Entry 5XXQ (X-ray diffraction, 1.90 A resolution); this record covers chains A and D.

[Chain A]
Name: Histone-binding protein RBBP4
Organism: Homo sapiens
UniProtKB: Q09028 (RBBP4_HUMAN); numbering as in UniProt (aligned over 1-425)
Sequence (456 residues; numbered -30 to 425; the number before each row is that of its first residue; numbers below 1 keep their minus sign (Met-30 is residue -30)):
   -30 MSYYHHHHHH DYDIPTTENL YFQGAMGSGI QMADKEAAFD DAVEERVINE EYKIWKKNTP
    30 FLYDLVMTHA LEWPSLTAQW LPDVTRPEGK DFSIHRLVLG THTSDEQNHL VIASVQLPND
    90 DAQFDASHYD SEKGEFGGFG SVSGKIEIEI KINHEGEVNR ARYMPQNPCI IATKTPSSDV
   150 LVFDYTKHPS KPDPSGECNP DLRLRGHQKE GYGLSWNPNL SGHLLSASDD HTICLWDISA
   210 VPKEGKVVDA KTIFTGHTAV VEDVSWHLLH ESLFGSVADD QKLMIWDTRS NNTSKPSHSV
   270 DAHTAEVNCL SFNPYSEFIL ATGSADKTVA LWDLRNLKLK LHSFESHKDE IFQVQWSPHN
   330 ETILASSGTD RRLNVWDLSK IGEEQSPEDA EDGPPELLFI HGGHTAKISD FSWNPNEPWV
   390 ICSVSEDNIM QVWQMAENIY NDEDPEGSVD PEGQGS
Unresolved in the structure: -30 to 5, 89-113, 411-425
Construct notes: initiating methionine (-30); expression tag (-29 to 0)
Curated features (UniProtKB/Swiss-Prot):
  - modified residue: Ala2 (N-acetylalanine), Lys4 (N6-acetyllysine), Ser110 (Phosphoserine), Lys160 (N6-acetyllysine), Ser355 (Phosphoserine)
  - cross-link (Glycyl lysine isopeptide (Lys-Gly)): Lys4 (interchain with G-Cter in SUMO2), Lys160 (interchain with G-Cter in SUMO2)
  - mutagenesis: Val35 (V35A: Loss of interaction with ARMC12), Pro43 (P43A: Loss of interaction with ZNF827 and loss of localization to telomeres; when associated with A-73), Ser73 (S73A: Loss of interaction with ZNF827 and loss of localization to telomeres; when associated with A-43), Glu126 to Asn128 (Loss of interaction with ZNF827), Glu126 (E126A: Loss of interaction with ZNF827 and loss of localization to telomeres; when associated with A-128 and A-179), Asn128 (N128A: Loss of interaction with ZNF827 and loss of localization to telomeres; when associated with A-126 and A-179), Glu179 (E179A: Loss of interaction with ZNF827 and loss of localization to telomeres; when associated with A-126 and A-128), Tyr181 (Y181A: Loss of interaction with ZNF827 and loss of localization to telomeres), Glu231 (E231A: Decreased interaction with ZNF827; when associated with A-277), Asn277 (N277A: Decreased interaction with ZNF827; when associated with A-231), Glu395 (E395A: Decreased interaction with ZNF827)

[Chain D]
Name: Zinc finger protein 827
Sequence (14 residues; row label = number of the first residue in the row):
     1 MPRRKQEQPK RLPS
Unresolved in the structure: 1-2, 13-14

[How chain A and chain D interact]
Residue-residue contacts (33; chain A residue first):
  Ala39(A) with Leu12(D), hydrophobic
  Leu40(A) with Leu12(D)
  Glu41(A) with Lys10(D); Arg11(D), salt bridge; Leu12(D), hydrogen bond (backbone-backbone)
  Trp42(A) with Pro9(D); Lys10(D); Arg11(D)
  Pro43(A) with Gln6(D); Pro9(D), hydrophobic; Lys10(D)
  Leu45(A) with Lys5(D)
  His71(A) with Lys5(D); Gln6(D); Pro9(D)
  Thr72(A) with Pro9(D)
  Ser73(A) with Gln8(D); Pro9(D)
  Glu75(A) with Arg11(D), salt bridge
  Glu126(A) with Lys5(D), salt bridge
  Asn128(A) with Lys5(D), hydrogen bond
  Arg129(A) with Arg4(D)
  Glu179(A) with Lys5(D), salt bridge
  Tyr181(A) with Arg4(D); Lys5(D)
  Glu231(A) with Arg4(D), salt bridge
  Asn277(A) with Arg4(D)
  Phe321(A) with Arg4(D)
  Lys376(A) with Arg4(D), hydrogen bond (side chain-backbone)
  Glu395(A) with Arg4(D); Gln6(D), hydrogen bond (backbone-side chain)
  Asn397(A) with Lys10(D), hydrogen bond (side chain-backbone); Leu12(D)
Also at the interface, not in a pair above, chain A (22 interface residues in all): Pro145

[Summary]
22 residues of chain A and 8 residues of chain D are in contact, with 5 hydrogen bonds and 5 salt bridges.
Polar contacts include Glu41(A)-Arg11(D), Glu75(A)-Arg11(D) and Glu126(A)-Lys5(D). UniProt lists 11
mutagenesis sites on chain A.
Here chain A is Histone-binding protein RBBP4 (Homo sapiens) and chain D is Zinc finger protein 827. Entry
5XXQ (Crystal structure of RBBP4: ZNF827 and its function in telomere) was determined by X-ray diffraction.
